7DAS - chains B and C of the 3 polymer chains in the assembly; structure by electron microscopy, 3.64 A resolution.

== Chain B ==
Molecule: Toll-like receptor 3
Organism: Mus musculus
UniProt: Q99MB1 (TLR3_MOUSE); numbering as in UniProt (aligned over 28-698)
Sequence (684 residues; row label = number of the first residue in the row):
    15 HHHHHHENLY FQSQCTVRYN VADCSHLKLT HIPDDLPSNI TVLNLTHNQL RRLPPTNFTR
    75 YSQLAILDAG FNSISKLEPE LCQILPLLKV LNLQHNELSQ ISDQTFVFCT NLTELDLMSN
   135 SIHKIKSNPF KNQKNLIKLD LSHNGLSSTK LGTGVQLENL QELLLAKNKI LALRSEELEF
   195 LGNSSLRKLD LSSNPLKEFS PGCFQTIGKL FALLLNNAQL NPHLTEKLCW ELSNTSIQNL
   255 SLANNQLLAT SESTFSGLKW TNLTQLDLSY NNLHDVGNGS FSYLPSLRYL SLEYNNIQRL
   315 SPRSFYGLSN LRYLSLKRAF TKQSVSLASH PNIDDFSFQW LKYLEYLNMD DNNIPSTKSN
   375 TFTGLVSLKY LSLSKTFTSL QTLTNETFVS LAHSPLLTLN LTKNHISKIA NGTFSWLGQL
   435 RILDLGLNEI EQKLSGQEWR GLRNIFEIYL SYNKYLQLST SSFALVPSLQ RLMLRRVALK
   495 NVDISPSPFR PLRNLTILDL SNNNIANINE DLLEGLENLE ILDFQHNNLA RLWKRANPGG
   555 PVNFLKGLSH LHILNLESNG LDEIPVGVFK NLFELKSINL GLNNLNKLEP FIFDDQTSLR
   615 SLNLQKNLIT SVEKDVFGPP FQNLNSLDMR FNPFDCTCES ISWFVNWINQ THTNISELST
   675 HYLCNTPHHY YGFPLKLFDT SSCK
Disordered / not traced: 15-23, 339-341, 698
Disulfides: Cys-29/Cys-38, Cys-96/Cys-123, Cys-650/Cys-678, Cys-652/Cys-697
Construct notes: expression tag (15-27)
Swiss-Prot annotation at these positions:
  - glycosylation (N-linked (GlcNAc...) asparagine): Asn-53, Asn-58, Asn-71, Asn-125, Asn-197, Asn-248, Asn-253, Asn-276, Asn-292, Asn-399, Asn-414, Asn-425, Asn-508, Asn-663, Asn-668

== Chain C ==
Molecule: RNA component of mitochondrial RNAase P (Rmrp), RNase MRP RNA
Sequence (150 nucleotides; row label = number of the first residue in the row; note: 121 numbers in that range are skipped by the numbering (no residue carries them; nothing is unmodelled there)):
     1 GCUCGCUCUG AAGGCCUGUU UCCUAGGCUA CAUACGAGGG AC
   164 AUGUUCCUUA UCCUUUCGCC UAGGGGAAAG UCCCCGGAAG CUCACAUAGU GACGCAGGCA
   224 GUGCGACCUG GCUCGCACCA ACCACACGGG GCUCAUUCUC AGCGCGGC
Disordered / not traced: 1-8, 164-236, 269-271

== Interface between chain B and chain C ==
Contacting residue pairs (32; chain B residue first):
  His-40(B) / C239(C)  phosphate contact
  His-40(B) / A240(C)  salt bridge to the phosphate
  Lys-42(B) / C239(C)  sugar contact
  Lys-42(B) / A240(C)  hydrogen bond to the sugar
  His-61(B) / C239(C)  salt bridge to the phosphate
  Gln-63(B) / C239(C)  hydrogen bond to the sugar
  Phe-85(B) / G238(C)  phosphate contact
  Phe-85(B) / C239(C)  phosphate contact
  Asn-86(B) / G238(C)  hydrogen bond to the sugar
  Ser-87(B) / G40(C)  hydrogen bond to the sugar
  Ser-89(B) / A41(C)  sugar contact
  His-109(B) / G238(C)  salt bridge to the phosphate
  Glu-111(B) / C237(C)  hydrogen bond to the sugar
  Glu-111(B) / G238(C)  sugar contact
  Ser-113(B) / A41(C)  sugar contact
  Ser-113(B) / C42(C)  phosphate contact
  Arg-490(B) / U20(C)  salt bridge to the phosphate
  Arg-490(B) / U21(C)  salt bridge to the phosphate
  Asn-516(B) / U19(C)  phosphate contact
  Asn-516(B) / U20(C)  hydrogen bond to the phosphate
  Asn-518(B) / G18(C)  sugar contact
  Asn-518(B) / U19(C)  hydrogen bond to the sugar
  Ala-520(B) / U259(C)  sugar contact
  His-540(B) / U19(C)  salt bridge to the phosphate
  Asn-542(B) / U17(C)  hydrogen bond to the sugar
  Asn-542(B) / G18(C)  hydrogen bond to the sugar
  Ala-544(B) / U17(C)  sugar contact
  Arg-545(B) / U260(C)  sugar contact
  Ser-572(B) / U19(C)  hydrogen bond to the phosphate
  Gly-574(B) / U17(C)  phosphate contact
  Gly-574(B) / G18(C)  hydrogen bond to the phosphate
  Asn-598(B) / G18(C)  hydrogen bond to the phosphate
Also at the interface, not in a pair above, chain B (26 interface residues in all): Tyr-24, Asn-62, Ser-133, Asn-573
Also at the interface, not in a pair above, chain C (16 interface residues in all): G39, C241

== Summary ==
Chain B and chain C form an interface of 26 and 16 residues respectively, with 12 hydrogen bonds and 6 salt
bridges. Polar contacts include Lys-42(B)/A240(C), Gln-63(B)/C239(C) and Asn-86(B)/G238(C).
Here chain B is Toll-like receptor 3 (Mus musculus) and chain C is RNA component of mitochondrial RNAase P
(Rmrp), RNase MRP RNA. Entry 7DAS (Mouse Toll-like receptor 3 ectodomain in complex with lncRNA Rmrp in lapped
form) was determined by electron microscopy, deposited together with 7DA7.
